Entry 6RNY (electron microscopy, 3.90 A resolution); this record covers chains A and I of the 18 polymer chains in the assembly.

Chain A:
Name: Histone H3.3
Organism: Homo sapiens
UniProt: P84243 (H33_HUMAN); residues 0-135 here correspond to UniProt positions 1-136 (UniProt number = residue number + 1)
Sequence (136 residues; each row starts with the number of its first residue; numbering starts at 0):
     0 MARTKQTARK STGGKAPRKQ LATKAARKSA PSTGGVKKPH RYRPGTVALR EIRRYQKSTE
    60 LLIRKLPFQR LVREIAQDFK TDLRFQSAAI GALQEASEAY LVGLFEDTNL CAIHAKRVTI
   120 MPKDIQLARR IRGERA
Unresolved in the structure: 0-38
Curated features (UniProtKB/Swiss-Prot):
  - site: Ser31 (Interaction with ZMYND11)
  - modified residue: Arg2 (Asymmetric dimethylarginine), Thr3 (Phosphothreonine), Lys4 (Allysine), Gln5 (5-glutamyl dopamine), Thr6 (Phosphothreonine), Arg8 (Citrulline), Lys9 (N6,N6,N6-trimethyllysine), Ser10 (ADP-ribosylserine), Thr11 (Phosphothreonine), Lys14 (N6-(2-hydroxyisobutyryl)lysine), Arg17 (Asymmetric dimethylarginine), Lys18 (N6-(2-hydroxyisobutyryl)lysine), Lys23 (N6-(2-hydroxyisobutyryl)lysine), Arg26 (Citrulline), Lys27 (N6,N6,N6-trimethyllysine), Ser28 (ADP-ribosylserine), Ser31 (Phosphoserine), Lys36 (N6,N6,N6-trimethyllysine), Lys37 (N6-methyllysine), Tyr41 (Phosphotyrosine) and 9 more in UniProt
  - lipidation: Lys18 (N6-decanoyllysine)

Chain I:
Molecule: 128-nt DNA strand
Sequence (128 nucleotides; numbered -56 to 71; the number before each row is that of its first residue; numbers below 1 keep their minus sign (DG-56 is residue -56)):
   -56 GCGAAATTCC ATGACACTAC CTTCCCAGGA AACAGGTTTC ACCAGCCAGG CCTTGAATGC
     4 AATTGTCTTA CTAGGAATAT TTGGACTTCC CCACCTACCA TTCAGGTAAC TTGATACAAA
    64 CACAGCCC
Ion coordination: Mg2+: DC-40 (shared with 2 residues of chain O; 1 residue of chain T)

Interface between chain A and chain I:
Contacting residue pairs - 19 pairs, chain A then chain I:
  Arg40(A) with DC71(I), phosphate contact
  Arg42(A) with DC-5(I), phosphate contact; DC71(I), phosphate contact
  Thr45(A) with DC71(I), hydrogen bond to the phosphate
  Arg63(A) with DC-14(I), phosphate contact; DA-13(I), sugar contact
  Arg72(A) with DA-23(I), salt bridge to the phosphate
  Arg83(A) with DC-24(I), hydrogen bond to the sugar; DA-23(I), phosphate contact
  Phe84(A) with DC-24(I), phosphate contact; DA-23(I), hydrogen bond to the phosphate
  Gln85(A) with DA-25(I), hydrogen bond to the phosphate; DC-24(I), phosphate contact
  Ser86(A) with DC-24(I), hydrogen bond to the phosphate
  Lys115(A) with DT-3(I), phosphate contact
  Arg116(A) with DT-3(I), phosphate contact
  Val117(A) with DT-3(I), hydrogen bond to the phosphate
  Thr118(A) with DT-3(I), phosphate contact
  Met120(A) with DG-2(I), phosphate contact
Interface residues without a listed pair, chain A (16 interface residues in all): Tyr41, Pro43
Interface residues without a listed pair, chain I (12 interface residues in all): DG-8, DT-4, DC70

In short:
The interface between chain A and chain I involves 16 residues on one side and 12 on the other; the contacts
include 6 hydrogen bonds and 1 salt bridge. Polar contacts include Arg83(A)-DC-24(I), Thr45(A)-DC71(I) and
Phe84(A)-DA-23(I).
Here chain A is Histone H3.3 (Homo sapiens) and chain I is a 128-nt DNA strand. Entry 6RNY (PFV intasome -
nucleosome strand transfer complex) was determined by electron microscopy, deposited together with 6R0C.
